Entry 3FEP (X-ray diffraction, 2.60 A resolution); this record covers chain A.

# Chain A
Name: Cellular retinoic acid-binding protein 2
Source organism: Homo sapiens
UniProtKB: P29373 (RABP2_HUMAN); residues 1-137 here correspond to UniProt positions 2-138 (UniProt number = residue number + 1)
Chain sequence (137 residues; numbered 1 to 137; the number before each row is that of its first residue):
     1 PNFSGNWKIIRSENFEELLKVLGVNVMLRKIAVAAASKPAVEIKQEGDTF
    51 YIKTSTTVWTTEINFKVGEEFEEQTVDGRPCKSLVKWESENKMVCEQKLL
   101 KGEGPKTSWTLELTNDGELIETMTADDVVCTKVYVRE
Construct notes: engineered mutation Trp59 (Arg60 in P29373), Leu111 (Arg112 in P29373), Glu121 (Leu122 in P29373), Lys132 (Arg133 in P29373)
Covalent attachments: compound LMC linked to Lys132
Residues lining bound ligands: LMC ((2E,4E,6E)-3-methyl-6-(1,3,3-trimethyl-1,3-dihydro-2H-indol-2-ylidene)hexa-2,4-dienal): Phe15, Ala32, Ser37, Pro39, Thr56, Val58, Trp59
Swiss-Prot annotation at these positions:
  - motif: Lys20 to Lys30 (Nuclear localization signal)
  - cross-link: Lys101 (Glycyl lysine isopeptide (Lys-Gly) (interchain with G-Cter in SUMO))

# Overview
Compound LMC is covalently linked to Lys132.
Chain A is Cellular retinoic acid-binding protein 2 (Homo sapiens); the structure, Crystal structure of the
R132K:R111L:L121E:R59W-CRABPII mutant complexed with a synthetic ligand (merocyanin) at 2.60 angstrom
resolution, was determined by X-ray diffraction (same publication as 4QGV, 4QGW and 4QGX).
